7PYT - chains C and D of the 4 polymer chains in the assembly; structure by X-ray diffraction, 1.70 A resolution.

== Chain C ==
Protein: Benzoylsuccinyl-CoA thiolase subunit
Organism: Geobacter metallireducens (strain ATCC 53774 / DSM 7210 / GS-15)
UniProt: Q39VG2 (Q39VG2_GEOMG); residue numbers follow UniProt; this construct covers 1-146
Sequence (146 residues; numbered 1 to 146; the number before each row is that of its first residue):
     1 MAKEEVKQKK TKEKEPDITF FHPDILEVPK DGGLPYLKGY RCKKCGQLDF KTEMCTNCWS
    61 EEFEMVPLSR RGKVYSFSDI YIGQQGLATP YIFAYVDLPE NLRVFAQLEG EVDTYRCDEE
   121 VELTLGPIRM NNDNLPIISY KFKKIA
Unresolved in the structure: 1-13
Bound ions: Zn2+: Cys42, Cys45, Cys55, Cys58
Ligand contacts:
  - PE8 (3,6,9,12,15,18,21-heptaoxatricosane-1,23-diol), molecule 1: Phe21, His22, Asp24, Ile25, Phe50, Lys51, Arg103, Val104, Phe105, Arg129, Ile137
  - PE8, molecule 2: Thr56, Asn57, Cys58, Trp59
What the authors report for this chain:
  - binding site for coenzyme A: Ile82

== Chain D ==
Protein: Benzoylsuccinyl-CoA thiolase subunit
Organism: Geobacter metallireducens (strain ATCC 53774 / DSM 7210 / GS-15)
UniProt: Q39VG1 (Q39VG1_GEOMG); numbering as in UniProt (aligned over 1-390)
Sequence (392 residues; numbered 1 to 392; the number before each row is that of its first residue):
     1 MKLQREVYIA GVGETKFGKH TVDFDVLGRE AALQAMNGSN IDRPDMIQSA YVGNGMNDMT
    61 TGQAVFRGLG MCGPNLPIIN VQSACSAGAM AVFCAIKDVA TGVTDLSIGV GTENHTMHRQ
   121 SGAAFSAARS DIETMHGAVM TGKYAMRATR YMHETGATIE DLAMITVKNR KHATHNPYAW
   181 FKGAITVEEV VNSRMVAYPM TLQQCCGIAD GAAAVVVGSK EMMKKLGIAK PVKVAGVVVE
   241 SGPYHNRPRD ITGDDITETT SEKLYEESGI GPKEVNILEL HDAFTIAELL YYECMGLCKK
   301 GDGLKFLRDG QSTYGGQCVV SPRGGLLSYG HPIGASGAAQ IAQNVKQLRG ECGGYQVGPT
   361 PKVAMSHVTG GGLSGTEHAA CTMHMLVKGW GS
Differences from the reference sequence: expression tag (391-392)
Ligand contacts:
  - coenzyme A (COA): Lys19, Cys85, Ser121, Gly122, Ala123, Ala124, Phe125, Met140, Thr141, Tyr144, Arg170, Trp180, Phe181, Arg194, Val196, Leu202, Gln203, Cys205, Cys206, Gly207, Ile208, His281, Ala283, Phe284, His331
  - PE8 (3,6,9,12,15,18,21-heptaoxatricosane-1,23-diol), molecule 1: Lys2, Leu3, Gln4, Arg5, Glu6, Tyr8, Lys233, Val234, Ala235, Ser268, Ile270, Val387
  - PE8, molecule 2: Arg129, Ser130, Asp131, Ile132, Thr134, Met135, Tyr244, Asn246
What the authors report for this chain:
  - binding site for coenzyme A: Lys19, Cys85, Arg194 to Ile208, His281
  - catalytic residues: Cys85, His281, His331, Thr369 to Gly372, His378 (proposed by the authors, not directly observed)
  - contacts within the chain: Ala128-Gly372 (backbone contact)
  - binding site for coenzyme A: Phe125 (proposed by the authors, not directly observed)

== How chain C and chain D interact ==
Contacting residue pairs (80; chain C residue first):
  Phe21(C) with Ile132(D), hydrophobic; Met135(D), hydrophobic; His136(D)
  Asp49(C) with Asn246(D), hydrogen bond
  Phe50(C) with Asn246(D)
  Tyr75(C) with Arg150(D), hydrogen bond (backbone-side chain); Arg249(D); Asp250(D); Ile251(D), hydrogen bond (side chain-backbone)
  Ser76(C) with Met146(D), hydrogen bond (side chain-backbone); Thr149(D); Arg150(D)
  Phe77(C) with Met146(D); Thr149(D), hydrogen bond (backbone-side chain)
  Ser78(C) with Gly142(D); Ala145(D); Met146(D); Ala197(D); Tyr198(D), hydrogen bond (side chain-backbone)
  Asp79(C) with Ala197(D); Tyr198(D), hydrogen bond (backbone-backbone)
  Ile80(C) with Val139(D), hydrophobic; Gly142(D); Val196(D); Ala197(D), hydrophobic
  Tyr81(C) with Met195(D), hydrophobic; Val196(D), hydrogen bond (backbone-backbone)
  Ile82(C) with Gly122(D); Ala123(D), hydrophobic; Ala124(D); Arg194(D); Val196(D), hydrogen bond (backbone-backbone)
  Gly83(C) with Ala123(D); Ala124(D), hydrogen bond (backbone-backbone); Val139(D)
  Gln84(C) with Ser126(D); Thr134(D), hydrogen bond (side chain-backbone); Gly137(D); Ala138(D), hydrogen bond (side chain-backbone); Val139(D)
  Gln85(C) with Gln120(D); Ser121(D); Ala123(D)
  Leu87(C) with Gly137(D)
  Tyr91(C) with Gly137(D), hydrogen bond (side chain-backbone)
  Phe93(C) with Gly137(D); Ala138(D), hydrophobic; Val139(D); Gly142(D); Met146(D), hydrophobic
  Ala94(C) with Met146(D), hydrophobic
  Tyr95(C) with Lys143(D), hydrogen bond; Met146(D), hydrophobic; Ile251(D), hydrophobic
  Asp97(C) with Pro248(D)
  Asn101(C) with Asn246(D); Arg247(D); Pro248(D)
  Leu102(C) with Asn246(D)
  Arg103(C) with Asn246(D), hydrogen bond (backbone-backbone); Pro248(D); Arg249(D), hydrogen bond (side chain-backbone); Ile251(D)
  Phe105(C) with Glu133(D); His136(D); Ala138(D), hydrophobic; Met146(D), hydrophobic
  Gln107(C) with His136(D), hydrogen bond (side chain-backbone)
  Cys117(C) with Thr149(D); Arg150(D); His153(D)
  Asp118(C) with Arg150(D), salt bridge; His153(D), salt bridge
  Ile128(C) with Met135(D); His136(D)
  Arg129(C) with Thr134(D), hydrogen bond (side chain-backbone); Met135(D), hydrogen bond (side chain-backbone)
  Ser139(C) with His136(D)
  Tyr140(C) with Ile132(D); His136(D), hydrogen bond
Interface residues without a listed pair, chain C (36 interface residues in all): Ile18, Gln47, Thr56, Val74, Ile137
Interface residues without a listed pair, chain D (36 interface residues in all): Thr141, Glu154, Tyr244, Thr252

== In short ==
The chain C/chain D interface involves 36 residues from each chain, with 20 hydrogen bonds and 2 salt bridges.
Polar pairs include Asp118(C)-Arg150(D), Asp118(C)-His153(D) and Asp49(C)-Asn246(D). The paper reports
catalytic residues Cys85(D), His281(D) and His331(D) among others; a binding site for coenzyme A at Ile82(C)
and Lys19(D) among others.
Here chain C is Benzoylsuccinyl-CoA thiolase subunit and chain D is Benzoylsuccinyl-CoA thiolase subunit, both
from Geobacter metallireducens (strain ATCC 53774 / DSM 7210 / GS-15). Entry 7PYT (Benzoylsuccinyl-CoA
thiolase with coenzyme A) was determined by X-ray diffraction (same publication as 7PXP and 7YXM).
